PDB entry 2WSF | X-ray diffraction, 3.48 A resolution | chains A and D of the 18 polymer chains in the assembly

# Chain A
Molecule: Photosystem I P700 chlorophyll A apoprotein A1
Source organism: Pisum sativum
UniProt: P05310 (PSAA_PEA); numbering as in UniProt (aligned over 1-758)
Chain sequence (758 residues; row label = number of the first residue in the row):
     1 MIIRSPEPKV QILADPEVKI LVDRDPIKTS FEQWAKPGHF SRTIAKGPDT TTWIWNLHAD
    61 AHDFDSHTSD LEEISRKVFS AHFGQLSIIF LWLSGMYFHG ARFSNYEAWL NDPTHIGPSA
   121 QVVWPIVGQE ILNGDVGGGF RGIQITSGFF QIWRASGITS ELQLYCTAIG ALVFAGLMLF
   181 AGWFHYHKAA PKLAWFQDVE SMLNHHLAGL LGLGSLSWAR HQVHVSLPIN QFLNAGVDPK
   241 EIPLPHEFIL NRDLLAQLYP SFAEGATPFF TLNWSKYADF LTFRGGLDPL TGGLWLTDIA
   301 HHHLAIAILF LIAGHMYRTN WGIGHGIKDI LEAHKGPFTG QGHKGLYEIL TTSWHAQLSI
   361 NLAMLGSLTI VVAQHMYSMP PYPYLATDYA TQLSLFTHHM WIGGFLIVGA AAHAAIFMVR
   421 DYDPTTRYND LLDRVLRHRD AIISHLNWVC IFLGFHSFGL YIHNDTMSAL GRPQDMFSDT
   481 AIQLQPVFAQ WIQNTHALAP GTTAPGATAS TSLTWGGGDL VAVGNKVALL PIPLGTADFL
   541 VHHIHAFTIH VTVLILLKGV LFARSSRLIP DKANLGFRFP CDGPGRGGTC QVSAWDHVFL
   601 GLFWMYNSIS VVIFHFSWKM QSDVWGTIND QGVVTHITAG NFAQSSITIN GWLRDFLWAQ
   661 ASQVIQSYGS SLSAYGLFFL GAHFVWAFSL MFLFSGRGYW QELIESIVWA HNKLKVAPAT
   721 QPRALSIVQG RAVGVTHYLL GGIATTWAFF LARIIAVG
Unresolved in the structure: 1-20, 319-326
Metal / ion sites: chlorophyll a Mg site 1 near Gln121 (its only coordinating residue here); chlorophyll a Mg site 2 near Tyr317 (its only coordinating residue here); chlorophyll a Mg site 3 near Thr503 (its only coordinating residue here); 4Fe-4S cluster Fe: Cys581, Cys590 (shared with 2 residues of chain B)
Ligand contacts:
  - beta-carotene (BCR), molecule 1: Tyr97, Thr167, Gly170, Ala171, Leu213, Leu216, Ser217
  - beta-carotene (BCR), molecule 2: Leu346, Leu350, Ala356, Ser359, Ile360, Ala414, Leu432
  - beta-carotene (BCR), molecule 3: Phe678, Gly681, Ala682, Phe684, Leu740, Ile743, Ala744, Trp747
  - chlorophyll a (CLA), molecule 1: Glu32, Trp34, His67, Lys77, Ser80, Ala81, Ile88, Leu179, Gly182, Trp183, Tyr186, His187
  - chlorophyll a (CLA), molecule 2: Thr51, Ile54, Trp55, Ile704, Ile707, Val708, His711, Val716, Ala717, Pro722, Arg723
  - chlorophyll a (CLA), molecule 3: Ile54, Leu57, His58
  - chlorophyll a (CLA), molecule 4: Trp55, Phe684, Val685, Phe688, Met691, Phe692, Leu725, Gln729, Ala732, Val733, Thr736, His737, Leu740
  - chlorophyll a (CLA), molecule 5: Leu57, His58, Ala61, His62, Lys77, Ala81, Gly84, Gln85, His187
  - chlorophyll a (CLA), molecule 6: His58, Ala59, Asp60, Ala61, His62, Asp63, His355, Leu358, Leu362, Phe405, Leu406, Val408, Gly409, Ala412, His413, Ile416, Phe577, Arg578, Trp595, Leu602, Thr736, Leu740
  - chlorophyll a (CLA), molecule 7: His62, Phe64, Lys77, Val78, Ala81, His82, Gln85, Leu86, Ile89, Phe90, Leu93, Trp354, His355, Gln357, Leu358, Asn361, Leu362, Leu365
  - chlorophyll a (CLA), molecule 8: His62, Gln85, Ile88, Ile89, Trp92, Leu365, Phe405, Leu406
  - chlorophyll a (CLA), molecule 9: Phe79, Phe83, Leu177, Phe180, Ala181, Phe184, Lys188, Trp195
  - chlorophyll a (CLA), molecule 10: Phe79, His82, Phe83, Leu86, Phe90, Met178, Trp195, Ser201, Met202, His205, His206, Gly209, Leu210
  - chlorophyll a (CLA), molecule 11: Leu91, Trp92, Leu93, Ser94, Gly95, Met96, Phe98, His99, Phe103, Gln121, Val122, Val123, Trp124
  - chlorophyll a (CLA), molecule 12: Trp92, Gly95, Met96, His99, Ala120, Gln121, Leu132, Ile143, Gln144, Ile145, Thr146, Ser147, Leu672, Ala674, Tyr675, Phe678
  - chlorophyll a (CLA), molecule 13: Trp92, Met96, Thr146, Ser147, Ser394, Leu395, Thr397, His398, Trp401, Phe405, Phe678, Ile743, Trp747
  - chlorophyll a (CLA), molecule 14: Leu93, Ser147, Gly148, Phe149, Ile152, Leu365, Leu368, Thr369, Val372, Met376, Tyr382, Leu385, Leu395, His398, His399, Ile402
  - chlorophyll a (CLA), molecule 15: Gln121, Val122, Val123, Trp124, Ile126, Val127, Gly128, Gln129, Leu132, Ala674, Leu677, Phe678
  - chlorophyll a (CLA), molecule 16: Trp195, Ser201, His205
  - chlorophyll a (CLA), molecule 17: Met202, Leu203, His206, Leu350, Gln357, Ile360, Asn361, Met364, Leu365
  - chlorophyll a (CLA), molecule 18: Leu203, Leu207, Leu309, Phe310, Ala313, Met316, Ile330, Leu331, Ile360, Met364
  - chlorophyll a (CLA), molecule 19: Leu210, Leu211, Gly214, Ser215, Trp218, Gln222, Ile299, His302, His303, Ile306, Phe310, Leu368, Val372, Pro381, Tyr382
  - chlorophyll a (CLA), molecule 20: Leu216, Ala219, Arg220, His224, Ile249, Leu250, Arg252, Leu304
  - chlorophyll a (CLA), molecule 21: Ser217, Trp218, Arg220, His221
  - chlorophyll a (CLA), molecule 22: Ala278, Asp279, Leu281, Phe283, His301, Leu304, Ala305, Ile308
  - chlorophyll a (CLA), molecule 23: Phe283, Leu294, His301, His302, Ala305, Ile306, His375, Met379, Thr511
  - chlorophyll a (CLA), molecule 24: Leu309, Met364, Leu368, Val371, Gln374, His375, Ser378, Met379, Thr511, Ser512, Thr514, Trp515
  - chlorophyll a (CLA), molecule 25: His315, Met316, Tyr317, Asp329
  - chlorophyll a (CLA), molecule 26: Asp329, Ile330, Ala333, His334
  - chlorophyll a (CLA), molecule 27: Ile330, Leu331, His334, Thr339, His343, Leu346, Leu431, Leu432, Val435
  - chlorophyll a (CLA), molecule 28: Phe338, Thr339, Leu431, Arg434, His438, Ile442, His445
  - chlorophyll a (CLA), molecule 29: Ser367, Ile370, Val371, Gln374, Met400, Gly403, Ile407, Ile549, Thr552, Val553, Met605, Ser608, Ile609
  - chlorophyll a (CLA), molecule 30: Gln374, Tyr377, Phe396, Trp491, Ile492, Gln493, Trp515, Ile532, Leu534, His542, His545, Ile549, Val612, His615, Phe616, Lys619
  - chlorophyll a (CLA), molecule 31: Ile442, Leu446, Trp448, Val449, Ile549, His550, Leu557
  - chlorophyll a (CLA), molecule 32: Ser444, Asn447, Trp448, Ile451
  - chlorophyll a (CLA), molecule 33: Asn447, Cys450, Ile451, Leu453, Gly454, Phe455, Phe458, Gly459, Ile462, Phe547, Val551, Leu554, Ile555, Leu600, Trp604
  - chlorophyll a (CLA), molecule 34: Trp448, Ile451, Phe452, Phe455, His456
  - chlorophyll a (CLA), molecule 35: Trp448, Phe452, Leu453, Trp491, Leu534, Asp538, Phe539, His542, His543, Ala546, His550
  - chlorophyll a (CLA), molecule 36: Phe455, His456, Ser457, Gly459, Leu460, Ile462, His463, Thr466, Met467, Asp475
  - chlorophyll a (CLA), molecule 37: Phe458, Ile462, Phe547, Phe603, Trp604, Tyr606, Asn607, Ile649, Trp686, Tyr738
  - chlorophyll a (CLA), molecule 38: Tyr461, Ile544, Phe547, Thr548, Tyr606, Asn607, Ser610, Val611, Phe614, Ile649, Trp652, Leu657, Gln660, Ala661, Ile665, Phe679, His683, Trp686, Tyr738, Gly742, Ile743, Thr745, Thr746, Phe749
  - chlorophyll a (CLA), molecule 39: Thr466, Ala469, Leu470
  - chlorophyll a (CLA), molecule 40: Ile492, Thr495, His496, Ala499, Pro500, Thr502, Ala504, Thr511, Trp515
  - chlorophyll a (CLA), molecule 41: Leu653, Leu657, Trp658
  - chlorophyll a (CLA), molecule 42: Leu677, Leu680, Gly681, His683, Phe684, Trp686, Ala687
  - chlorophyll a (CLA), molecule 43: Phe684, Ala687, Phe688, Leu690, Met691, Phe694, Tyr699, Trp700, Leu703
  - chlorophyll a (CLA), molecule 44: Ile707, Ala710, His711, Leu714
  - chlorophyll a (CLA), molecule 45: Trp709, Ala710, Lys713, Leu714
  - dodecyl-alpha-D-maltoside (LMU), molecule 1: Leu21, His67, Thr68, Glu73, Tyr186
  - dodecyl-alpha-D-maltoside (LMU), molecule 2: Leu520, Ile628, Gln631, Gly632, Val634
  - phylloquinone (PQN): Trp55, Met691, Phe692, Ser695, Gly696, Arg697, Trp700, Ala724, Leu725, Ile727, Gly730
  - 4Fe-4S cluster (SF4): Cys581, Gly583, Pro584, Thr589, Cys590, Ile727
Curated features (UniProtKB/Swiss-Prot):
  - binding site ([4Fe-4S] cluster): Cys581, Cys590
  - binding site (chlorophyll a'): His683
  - binding site (chlorophyll a): Met691, Tyr699
  - binding site (phylloquinone): Trp700

# Chain D
Molecule: Photosystem I reaction center subunit II, chloroplastic
Source organism: Spinacia oleracea
UniProt: P12353 (PSAD_SPIOL); residues -55 to 156 here correspond to UniProt positions 1-212 (UniProt number = residue number + 56)
Chain sequence (212 residues; each row starts with the number of its first residue; numbers below 1 keep their minus sign (Met-55 is residue -55)):
   -55 MAMGTPATLF SRSSLSSAKP IETRLTTSFK QPSAVTFASK PASRLHTIRA AAAAEGKAAA
     5 ATETKEATKA FTPPELDPNT PSPIFAGSTG GLLRKAQVEE FYVITWESPK EQIFEMPTGG
    65 AAIMREGPNL LKLARKEQCL ALGTRLRSKY KIKYQFYRVF PSGEVQYLHP KDGVYPEKVN
   125 PGRQGVGLNM RSIGKNVSPI EVKFTGKQPY DL
Unresolved in the structure: -55 to 18
Differences from the reference sequence: conflict Gly-52 (Ala4 in P12353), Pro-50 (Gln6 in P12353), Arg-44 (Pro12 in P12353), Glu-34 (Asp22 in P12353), Leu-11 (His45 in P12353), Thr-9 (Ser47 in P12353), Thr12 (Pro68 in P12353), Ala14 (Gly70 in P12353)
Curated features (UniProtKB/Swiss-Prot):
  - region: Arg89 to Lys97 (Ferredoxin and ferredoxin-oxidoreductase binding)

# Chain A / chain D interface
Pairs across the interface (26; chain A residue first):
  Thr425(A) - Glu59(D)
  Tyr428(A) - Ile57(D)  hydrophobic
  Asn429(A) - Ile57(D)
  Asn429(A) - Ala65(D)  hydrogen bond (side chain-backbone)
  Leu436(A) - Gly63(D)
  Arg437(A) - Phe29(D)  hydrogen bond (side chain-backbone)
  Arg437(A) - Ala30(D)
  Arg437(A) - Ser32(D)  hydrogen bond (backbone-side chain)
  Arg437(A) - Thr33(D)  hydrogen bond (backbone-backbone)
  Arg437(A) - Gly64(D)
  Arg437(A) - Ala65(D)
  His438(A) - Thr33(D)
  Arg439(A) - Thr33(D)
  Arg439(A) - Thr62(D)  hydrogen bond (side chain-backbone)
  Arg439(A) - Gly63(D)
  Asp440(A) - Thr33(D)  hydrogen bond
  Asp440(A) - Gly34(D)  hydrogen bond (side chain-backbone)
  Ala441(A) - Thr33(D)
  Arg567(A) - Gly34(D)  hydrogen bond (side chain-backbone)
  Arg567(A) - Gly35(D)
  Arg567(A) - Thr62(D)
  Arg567(A) - Ala78(D)
  Arg567(A) - Gln82(D)  hydrogen bond
  Pro570(A) - Glu81(D)
  Pro570(A) - Gln82(D)
  Asp571(A) - Thr88(D)  hydrogen bond
Other interface residues (no listed pair), chain A (16 interface residues in all): Arg427, Asp433, Leu568, Arg586
Other interface residues (no listed pair), chain D (19 interface residues in all): Leu36, Phe58, Ala85

# Overview
16 residues of chain A and 19 residues of chain D are in contact, with 10 hydrogen bonds. Polar pairs include
Asn429(A)-Ala65(D), Arg437(A)-Phe29(D) and Arg437(A)-Ser32(D). Ligands of chain A: 45 copies of chlorophyll a,
phylloquinone, 3 copies of beta-carotene, dodecyl-alpha-D-maltoside and 4Fe-4S cluster.
Here chain A is Photosystem I P700 chlorophyll A apoprotein A1 (Pisum sativum) and chain D is Photosystem I
reaction center subunit II, chloroplastic (Spinacia oleracea). Entry 2WSF (Improved Model of Plant Photosystem
I) was determined by X-ray diffraction together with 3LW5, 2WSC and 2WSE from the same study.
